PDB entry 7QOJ | electron microscopy, 3.21 A resolution | chains I and K of the 14 polymer chains in the assembly

Chain I:
Protein: Tail hub protein B gp39
From: Bacteroides phage crAss001
Reference sequence: A0A385DVM6 (A0A385DVM6_9CAUD); numbering as in UniProt (aligned over 1-114)
Sequence (114 residues; numbered 1 to 114; the number before each row is that of its first residue):
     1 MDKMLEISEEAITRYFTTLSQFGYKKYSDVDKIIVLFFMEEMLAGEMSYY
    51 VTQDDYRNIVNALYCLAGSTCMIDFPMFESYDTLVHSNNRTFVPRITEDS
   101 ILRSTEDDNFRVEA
Disordered / not traced: 108-114

Chain K:
Protein: Tail fiber protein gp22
From: Bacteroides phage crAss001
Reference sequence: A0A385DVT1 (A0A385DVT1_9CAUD); residue numbers follow UniProt; this construct covers 1-832
Sequence (832 residues; row label = number of the first residue in the row):
     1 MFFTQEDYRKIEKWLLANSRKDTDFAGAATPLKGNETVVLVQNGKNVKAS
    51 VKDVVEQLFLLGVSDFVNITDKYGESYISLSQAIELIPYRSRKIGQVVTF
   101 LDDTGKWAMFQFQGTRKNQWGTLSLWVDLIDLMTGLTITDSEDIVTETNS
   151 ANQVALKFADKTYNEADYSGLGRVYLRKNIVNVEDPVTGNIVKMNYLTQS
   201 MISKENTIYIVQYSYNLNGQTITIPSGCVLKFEGGSISNGSIKGTDTNII
   251 APQIRIFNTILLSGTWKVRDIFDDWFDFNATTNFDNINNFYNISILQSDD
   301 LENNVILKGNYYSSLKDGIVLSLSSNTNLVLNGSISLLPNNLSSYSIIKG
   351 VDKENIKISGGGRLIGDLQNHLGDTGEWGFGISFTGCKTVSITNIDSSYM
   401 WGDGLYIGASDDTKEETLSQNIQVNNCKFEYNRRQGISITGAVDVFVNNC
   451 YFFNTGKINGTSPKAGLDIEPSGLYNSNVTISNCIADSNVSTGFLVYGDN
   501 RNIVIDNCASKNQLISITIAQRSATTDNDDVFIRHGNIGGSLQITRGNIR
   551 VEDCEVDSVYFTADTSGIGANVTISNSVIGAKRWEGSTYFNSVFLIDSNS
   601 QINNLYIFDSKIDYDPSILTQGLFNIGGNSIRDNILFENCDISQKNTVNS
   651 LNTKVGSYRNCRFYNMTRIYLANEPNKTVEFTDNYCAMTRESSSTNIFSF
   701 LNSSSTQDVILFVVRNNTFSTKGSINVGSIGLIDVTGVNLGNKMIFENNH
   751 FLTQYPLTQEQIIKALSNRITVDTNYNFTSRFPYRATLESLPAYNTFDAG
   801 ALIYGDDNLLYFWNGTNLTNSEGTDARKVVIV
Disordered / not traced: 20-832

Chain I / chain K interface:
Residue-residue contacts (17; chain I residue first):
  Met1(I) - Met1(K)  hydrogen bond (backbone-backbone)
  Met1(I) - Phe2(K)  hydrophobic
  Leu43(I) - Phe2(K)
  Ser48(I) - Phe2(K)
  Ser48(I) - Phe3(K)
  Tyr49(I) - Gln5(K)  hydrogen bond (backbone-side chain)
  Tyr49(I) - Tyr8(K)
  Tyr50(I) - Gln5(K)
  Val51(I) - Phe2(K)  hydrophobic
  Val51(I) - Thr4(K)
  Val51(I) - Gln5(K)  hydrogen bond (backbone-backbone)
  Thr52(I) - Thr4(K)
  Thr52(I) - Gln5(K)
  Thr52(I) - Glu6(K)
  Gln53(I) - Thr4(K)
  Gln53(I) - Glu6(K)  hydrogen bond (backbone-side chain)
  Tyr56(I) - Phe2(K)  hydrophobic
Interface residues without a listed pair, chain I (10 interface residues in all): Asp2
Interface residues without a listed pair, chain K (8 interface residues in all): Asp7

Overview:
10 residues of chain I face 8 of chain K across their interface; the contacts include 4 hydrogen bonds. Polar
pairs include Tyr49(I)-Gln5(K), Gln53(I)-Glu6(K) and Met1(I)-Met1(K).
Chain I is Tail hub protein B gp39 and chain K is Tail fiber protein gp22, both from Bacteroides phage
crAss001; the structure, Tail barrel assembly of the phicrAss001 virion with C12 symmetry imposed, was
determined by electron microscopy (same publication as 7QOG, 7QOH, 7QOI, 7QOK and 7QOL).
